9F3S - chains T and A of the 14 polymer chains in the assembly; structure by electron microscopy, 4.20 A resolution (low resolution: residue-level contacts below are approximate; hydrogen-bond / salt-bridge calls are withheld).

[Chain T]
Name: Microtubule-associated protein RP/EB family member 3
From: Homo sapiens
UniProt: Q9UPY8 (MARE3_HUMAN); numbering as in UniProt (aligned over 1-131)
Chain sequence (131 residues; each row starts with the number of its first residue):
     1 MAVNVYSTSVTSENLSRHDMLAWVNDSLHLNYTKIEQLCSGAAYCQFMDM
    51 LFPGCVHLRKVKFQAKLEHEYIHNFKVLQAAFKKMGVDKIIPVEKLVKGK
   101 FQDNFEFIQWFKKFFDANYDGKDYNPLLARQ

[Chain A]
Name: Detyrosinated tubulin alpha-1B chain
From: Homo sapiens
UniProt: P68363 (TBA1B_HUMAN); residue numbers follow UniProt; this construct covers 1-37, 47-441
Chain sequence (453 residues; numbered 1 to 441 plus 18 insertion-coded residues; 6 numbers in that range are skipped by the numbering (no residue carries them; nothing is unmodelled there); the number before each row is that of its first residue; a row labelled like 37A-37E holds insertion residues (37A, then the next letters in order)):
     1 MRECISIHVGQAGVQIGNACWELYCLEHGIQPDGQMP
37A-37E SDKTI
    40 HHH
42A-42M HHHGGGHHHFNTF
    47 DSFNTFFSETGAGKHVPRAVFVDLEPTVIDEVRTGTYRQLFHPEQLITGK
    97 EDAANNYARGHYTIGKEIIDLVLDRIRKLADQCTGLQGFLVFHSFGGGTG
   147 SGFTSLLMERLSVDYGKKSKLEFSIYPAPQVSTAVVEPYNSILTTHTTLE
   197 HSDCAFMVDNEAIYDICRRNLDIERPTYTNLNRLISQIVSSITASLRFDG
   247 ALNVDLTNFQTNLVPYPRIHFPLATYAPVISAEKAYHEQLSVAEITNACF
   297 EPANQMVKCDPRHGKYMACCLLYRGDVVPKDVNAAIATIKTKRSIQFVDW
   347 CPTGFKVGINYQPPTVVPGGDLAKVQRAVCMLSNTTAIAEAWARLDHKFD
   397 LMYAKRAFVHWYVGEGMEEGEFSEAREDMAALEKDYEEVGVDSVE
Unresolved in the structure: 37A-37E, 42A-42M
Sequence notes: linker (40-42, 42A-42M); engineered mutation Asn254 (Glu in P68363)
Swiss-Prot annotation at these positions:
  - motif: Met1 to Cys4 (MREC motif)
  - binding site (GTP): Gly10, Gln11, Ala12, Gln15, Glu71, Ala99, Ser140, Gly143, Gly144, Thr145, Gly146, Thr179, Glu183, Asn206, Tyr224, Asn228, Leu252
  - modified residue: Lys37C (N6,N6,N6-trimethyllysine), Ser48 (Phosphoserine), Ser232 (Phosphoserine), Tyr282 (3'-nitrotyrosine), Arg339 (Omega-N-methylarginine), Ser439 (Phosphoserine)
  - binding site (Mg(2+)): Glu71
  - cross-link (Glycyl lysine isopeptide (Lys-Gly)): Lys326 (interchain with G-Cter in ubiquitin), Lys370 (interchain with G-Cter in ubiquitin)
Residues lining bound ligands:
  - GTP (guanosine-5'-triphosphate), molecule 1: Gly10, Gln11, Ala12, Gln15, Asp98, Ala99, Ala100, Asn101, Ser140, Gly142, Gly143, Gly144, Thr145, Ile171, Thr179, Glu183, Asn206, Tyr224, Leu227, Asn228, Ile231
  - GTP, molecule 2: Ala247, Leu248, Asn249, Asn254

[How chain T and chain A interact]
Residue-residue contacts (13):
  Tyr6(T) with Glu196(A); His197(A)
  Ser7(T) with Gly162(A)
  Thr8(T) with Ser158(A); Gly162(A); Lys163(A); Lys166(A); Glu196(A); His197(A)
  Ser9(T) with Glu196(A)
  Thr11(T) with Pro263(A)
  Glu106(T) with Lys163(A)
  Gln109(T) with Lys163(A)
Interface residues without a listed pair, chain T (9 interface residues in all): Asp88, Lys89
Interface residues without a listed pair, chain A (9 interface residues in all): Val159, Asp199

[Summary]
The chain T/chain A interface involves 9 residues from each chain. Ligands of chain A: GTP. UniProt lists 17
GTP-binding residues and Mg2+-binding residue Glu71(A) on chain A.
Here chain T is Microtubule-associated protein RP/EB family member 3 and chain A is Detyrosinated tubulin
alpha-1B chain, both from Homo sapiens. Entry 9F3S (13pf mosaic 20%E254Q - 80% E254N microtubule from
recombinant human tubulin decorated with EB3) was determined by electron microscopy (same publication as 9F3B,
9F3H and 9F3R).
